PDB entry 7XWV | X-ray diffraction, 1.81 A resolution | chains A and B

[Chain A (and B)]
Molecule: Feruloyl-CoA hydratase/lyase
Source organism: Sphingomonas paucimobilis
Notes: chain B of this document is another copy of the same molecule, construct and numbering; everything in this record applies to it too
UniProtKB: Q8RR28 (Q8RR28_SPHPI); residues 1-284 here = UniProt positions 1-284
Amino-acid sequence (292 residues; numbered 1 to 292; the number before each row is that of its first residue):
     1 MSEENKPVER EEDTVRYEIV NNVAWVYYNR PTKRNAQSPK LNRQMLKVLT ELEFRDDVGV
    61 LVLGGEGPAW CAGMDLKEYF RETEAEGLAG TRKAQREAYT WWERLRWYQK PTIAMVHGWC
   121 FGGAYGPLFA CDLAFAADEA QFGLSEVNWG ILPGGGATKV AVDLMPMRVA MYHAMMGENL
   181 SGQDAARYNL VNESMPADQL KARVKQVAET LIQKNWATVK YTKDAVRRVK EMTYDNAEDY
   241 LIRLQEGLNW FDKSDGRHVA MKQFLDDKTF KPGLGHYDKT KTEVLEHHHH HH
Unresolved in the structure: 1-8, 253-292
Construct notes: expression tag (285-292)
Residues lining bound ligands:
  - coenzyme A (COA): Thr32, Lys33, Arg34, Ala36, Ala72, Gly73, Met74, Asp75, Leu76, Trp119, Phe121, Gly122, Gly123, Ser145, Glu146, Trp149
  - 4-hydroxy-3-methoxybenzaldehyde (V55): Met74, Tyr79, Phe80, Gln95, Tyr99, Trp102, Gly122, Gly123, Glu146, Ile151, Leu152, Pro153, Gly154, Gly155, Gln245

[How chain A and chain B interact]
Contacting residue pairs - 16 pairs, chain A then chain B:
  Glu53(A) with Arg96(B), salt bridge
  Phe54(A) with Leu88(B), hydrophobic; Ala89(B), hydrophobic; Arg92(B); Arg96(B)
  Leu88(A) with Phe54(B), hydrophobic; Gln109(B); Phe251(B), hydrophobic
  Ala89(A) with Phe54(B), hydrophobic
  Arg92(A) with Phe54(B)
  Arg96(A) with Glu53(B), salt bridge; Phe54(B); Arg104(B)
  Arg104(A) with Arg96(B)
  Gln109(A) with Leu88(B)
  Phe251(A) with Leu88(B), hydrophobic
Interface residues without a listed pair, chain A (10 interface residues in all): Thr50
Interface residues without a listed pair, chain B (10 interface residues in all): Thr50

[Overview]
Chain A and chain B each contribute 10 residues to their interface, with 2 salt bridges. The salt-bridged pair
is Glu53(A)-Arg96(B). Chain A binds 4-hydroxy-3-methoxybenzaldehyde and coenzyme A.
Chain A and chain B are both Feruloyl-CoA hydratase/lyase (Sphingomonas paucimobilis); the structure,
Feruloyl-CoA hydratase/lyase complexed with Vanillin and Coenzyme A, was determined by X-ray diffraction
together with 7XWC and 7XWT from the same study.
